7PKN - chains I and L of the 11 polymer chains in the assembly; structure by electron microscopy, 3.20 A resolution.

Chain I:
Molecule: Centromere protein I
Organism: Homo sapiens
Reference sequence: Q92674 (CENPI_HUMAN); numbering as in UniProt (aligned over 1-756)
Chain sequence (756 residues; numbered 1 to 756; the number before each row is that of its first residue):
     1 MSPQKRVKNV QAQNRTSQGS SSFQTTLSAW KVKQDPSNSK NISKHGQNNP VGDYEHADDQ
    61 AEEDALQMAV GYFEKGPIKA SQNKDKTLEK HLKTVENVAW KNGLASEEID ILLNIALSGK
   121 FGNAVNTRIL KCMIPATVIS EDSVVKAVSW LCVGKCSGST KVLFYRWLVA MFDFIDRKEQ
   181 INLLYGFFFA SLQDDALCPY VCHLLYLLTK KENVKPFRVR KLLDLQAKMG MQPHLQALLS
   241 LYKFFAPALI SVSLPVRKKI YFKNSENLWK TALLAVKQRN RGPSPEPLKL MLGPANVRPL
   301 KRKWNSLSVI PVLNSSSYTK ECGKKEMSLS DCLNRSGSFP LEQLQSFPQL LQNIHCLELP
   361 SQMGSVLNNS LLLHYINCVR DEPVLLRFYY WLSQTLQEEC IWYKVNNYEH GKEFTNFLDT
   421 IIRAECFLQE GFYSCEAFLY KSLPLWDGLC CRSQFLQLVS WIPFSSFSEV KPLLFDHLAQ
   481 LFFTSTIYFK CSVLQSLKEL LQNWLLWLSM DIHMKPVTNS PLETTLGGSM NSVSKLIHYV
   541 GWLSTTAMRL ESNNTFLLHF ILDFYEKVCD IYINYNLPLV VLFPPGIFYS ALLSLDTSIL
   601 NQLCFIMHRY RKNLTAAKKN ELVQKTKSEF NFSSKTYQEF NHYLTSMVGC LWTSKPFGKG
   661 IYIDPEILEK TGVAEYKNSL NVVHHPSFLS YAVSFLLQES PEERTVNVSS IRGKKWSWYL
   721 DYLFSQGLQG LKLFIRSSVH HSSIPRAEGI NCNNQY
Disordered / not traced: 1-307, 316-337, 515-523, 626-630, 699-716, 741-756

Chain L:
Molecule: Centromere protein L
Organism: Homo sapiens
Reference sequence: Q8N0S6 (CENPL_HUMAN); residues 1-344 here = UniProt positions 1-344
Chain sequence (344 residues; numbered 1 to 344; the number before each row is that of its first residue):
     1 MDSYSAPEST PSASSRPEDY FIGATPLQKR LESVRKQSSF ILTPPRRKIP QCSQLQEDVD
    61 PQKVAFLLHK QWTLYSLTPL YKFSYSNLKE YSRLLNAFIV AEKQKGLAVE VGEDFNIKVI
   121 FSTLLGMKGT QRDPEAFLVQ IVSKSQLPSE NREGKVLWTG WFCCVFGDSL LETVSEDFTC
   181 LPLFLANGAE SNTAIIGTWF QKTFDCYFSP LAINAFNLSW MAAMWTACKM DHYVATTEFL
   241 WSVPCSPQSL DISFAIHPED AKALWDSVHK TPGEVTQEEV DLFMDCLYSH FHRHFKIHLS
   301 ATRLVRVSTS VASAHTDGKI KILCHKYLIG VLAYLTELAI FQIE
Disordered / not traced: 1-25, 104-115, 146-152
UniProt features mapped onto this chain:
  - modified residue: Ser39 (Phosphoserine), Thr43 (Phosphothreonine), Ser53 (Phosphoserine)

Interface between chain I and chain L:
Pairs across the interface (22; chain I residue first):
  Ser361(I) - Lys202(L)
  Ser361(I) - Asp205(L)
  Gln362(I) - Gln201(L)
  Glu382(I) - Leu27(L)
  Pro383(I) - Tyr81(L)  hydrophobic
  Pro383(I) - Asp177(L)
  Pro383(I) - Phe178(L)  hydrophobic
  Leu386(I) - Gln28(L)
  Leu386(I) - Phe178(L)  hydrophobic
  Arg387(I) - Tyr81(L)
  Arg387(I) - Phe178(L)
  Arg387(I) - Asp205(L)  salt bridge
  Tyr389(I) - Leu31(L)  hydrophobic
  Tyr390(I) - Pro79(L)
  Gln394(I) - Tyr207(L)
  Glu398(I) - Ser209(L)  hydrogen bond
  Tyr433(I) - Gln28(L)
  Tyr433(I) - Glu32(L)
  Glu436(I) - Glu32(L)
  Ala437(I) - Arg35(L)  hydrogen bond (backbone-side chain)
  Tyr440(I) - Arg35(L)
  Lys441(I) - Arg35(L)
Interface residues without a listed pair, chain I (19 interface residues in all): Asn314, Thr395, Gln397, Leu473
Interface residues without a listed pair, chain L (23 interface residues in all): Lys29, Lys36, Thr78, Leu170, Val174, Ser175, Gln342, Ile343, Glu344

Summary:
Chain I and chain L form an interface of 19 and 23 residues respectively; the contacts include 2 hydrogen
bonds and 1 salt bridge. Among the polar pairs are Arg387(I)-Asp205(L), Glu398(I)-Ser209(L) and
Ala437(I)-Arg35(L).
Here chain I is Centromere protein I and chain L is Centromere protein L, both from Homo sapiens. Entry 7PKN
(Structure of the human CCAN deltaCT complex) was determined by electron microscopy, deposited together with
7PB4, 7PB8, 7PII, 7R5R, 7R5S, 7R5V, 7YWX and 7YYH.
